4RUU - chain A; structure by X-ray diffraction, 1.40 A resolution.

Chain A:
Protein: Retinol-binding protein 2
Source organism: Homo sapiens
Reference sequence: P50120 (RET2_HUMAN); residues 1-133 here correspond to UniProt positions 2-134 (UniProt number = residue number + 1)
Sequence (133 residues; each row starts with the number of its first residue):
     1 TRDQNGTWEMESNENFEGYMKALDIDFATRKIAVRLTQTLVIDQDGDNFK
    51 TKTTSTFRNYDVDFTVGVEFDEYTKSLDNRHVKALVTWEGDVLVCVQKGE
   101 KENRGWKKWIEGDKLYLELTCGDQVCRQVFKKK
Sequence notes: engineered mutation Leu40 (Lys41 in P50120), Lys108 (Gln109 in P50120)
Glycans and other covalent adducts: retinal (RET) linked to Lys108
Residues lining bound ligands: retinal (RET): Phe16, Tyr19, Met20, Ile25, Ala33, Gln38, Leu40, Thr51, Thr53, Arg58, Tyr60, Val62, Leu77, Trp106, Leu117

Summary:
Retinal is covalently linked to Lys108.
Chain A is Retinol-binding protein 2 (Homo sapiens); the structure, Crystal structure of the Q108K:K40L mutant
of human Cellular Retinol Binding ProteinII in complex with All-trans-Retinal ..., was determined by X-ray
diffraction together with 4EDE, 4EEJ, 4EFG, 4EXZ and 4GKC from the same study.
